PDB entry 8GRQ | electron microscopy, 3.87 A resolution | chains H and J of the 13 polymer chains in the assembly

# Chain H
Protein: H2B
From: Homo sapiens
Sequence (188 residues; each row starts with the number of its first residue):
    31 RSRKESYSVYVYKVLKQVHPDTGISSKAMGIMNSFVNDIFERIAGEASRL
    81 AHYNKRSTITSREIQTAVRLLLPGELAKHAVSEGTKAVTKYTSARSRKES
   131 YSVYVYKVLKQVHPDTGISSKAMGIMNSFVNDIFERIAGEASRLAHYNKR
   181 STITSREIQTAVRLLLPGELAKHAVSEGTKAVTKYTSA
Unresolved in the structure: 125-218

# Chain J
Molecule: 147-nt DNA strand
From: Homo sapiens
Sequence (147 nucleotides; row label = number of the first residue in the row; numbers below 1 keep their minus sign (DC-73 is residue -73)):
   -73 CTGGAGAATCCCGGTGCCGAGGCCGCTCAATTGGTCGTAGACAGCTCTAG
   -23 CACCGCTTAAACGCACGTACGCGCTGTCCCCCGCGTTTTAACCGCCAAGG
    27 GGATTACTCCCTAGTCTCCAGGCACGTGTCAGATATATACATCCTGT

# Chain H / chain J interface
Contacting residue pairs (16; chain H residue first):
  Arg31(H) - DT30(J)  phosphate contact
  Arg31(H) - DT31(J)  salt bridge to the phosphate
  Ser32(H) - DT30(J)  hydrogen bond to the phosphate
  Tyr42(H) - DG-53(J)  sugar contact
  Tyr42(H) - DG-52(J)  hydrogen bond to the phosphate
  Gly53(H) - DG-53(J)  phosphate contact
  Ile54(H) - DA-54(J)  sugar contact
  Ile54(H) - DG-53(J)  phosphate contact
  Ser55(H) - DA-54(J)  phosphate contact
  Ser56(H) - DA-54(J)  hydrogen bond to the phosphate
  Arg86(H) - DG-34(J)  phosphate contact
  Arg86(H) - DA-33(J)  salt bridge to the phosphate
  Ser87(H) - DA-35(J)  hydrogen bond to the phosphate
  Ser87(H) - DG-34(J)  hydrogen bond to the phosphate
  Thr88(H) - DA-35(J)  phosphate contact
  Thr88(H) - DG-34(J)  hydrogen bond to the phosphate
Also at the interface, not in a pair above, chain H (12 interface residues in all): Lys46, Thr52

# In short
Chain H and chain J form an interface of 12 and 8 residues respectively; the contacts include 6 hydrogen bonds
and 2 salt bridges. Polar pairs include Ser32(H)-DT30(J), Tyr42(H)-DG-52(J) and Ser56(H)-DA-54(J).
Chain H is H2B and chain J is a 147-nt DNA strand, both from Homo sapiens; the structure, Cryo-EM structure of
BRCA1/BARD1 bound to H2AK127-UbcH5c-Ub nucleosome, was determined by electron microscopy.
